PDB entry 7TJ4 | X-ray diffraction, 1.80 A resolution | chains A and B

== Chain A ==
Name: ActH
Organism: Staphylococcus aureus
Notes: EC 3.4.21.105
Reference sequence: A0A2X3YEX3 (A0A2X3YEX3_STAAU); residue numbers follow UniProt; this construct covers 365-479
Amino-acid sequence (122 residues; row label = number of the first residue in the row; note: 365 numbers in that range are skipped by the numbering (no residue carries them; nothing is unmodelled there); numbers below 1 keep their minus sign (Glu-7 is residue -7)):
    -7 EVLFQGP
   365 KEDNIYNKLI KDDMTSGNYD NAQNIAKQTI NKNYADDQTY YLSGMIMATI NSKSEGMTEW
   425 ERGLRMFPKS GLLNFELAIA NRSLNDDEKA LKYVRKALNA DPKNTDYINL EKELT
Differences from the reference sequence: expression tag (-7 to -1)
From the paper describing this entry:
  - mutagenesis - R446E: abolished catalytic activity with LytH (chain B)
  - mutagenesis - R446A: decreased catalytic activity with LytH (chain B)

== Chain B ==
Name: LytH
Organism: Staphylococcus aureus
Notes: EC 3.5.1.-
Reference sequence: O32421 (LYTH_STAAU); numbering as in UniProt (aligned over 117-291)
Amino-acid sequence (176 residues; each row starts with the number of its first residue; note: 117 numbers in that range are skipped by the numbering (no residue carries them; nothing is unmodelled there); numbers below 1 keep their minus sign (Met-1 is residue -1)):
    -1 M
   117 LQGKTIVLDP GHGGSDQGAS SNTKYKSLEK DYTLKTAKEL QRTLEKEGAT VKMTRTDDTY
   177 VSLENRDIKG DAYLSIHNDA LESSNANGMT VYWYHDNQRA LADTLDATIQ KKGLLSNRGS
   237 RQENYQVLAQ TKVPAVLLEL GYISNPTDET MIKDQLHRQI LEQAIVDGLK IYFSA
Differences from the reference sequence: initiating methionine (-1); conflict Ala245 (Arg in O32421)
Metal / ion sites: Zn2+ site 1: His128, Glu145, His193, Asp195; Zn2+ site 2: Asp212 (shared with 3 residues of chain D)
From the paper describing this entry:
  - Zn2+ coordination: His128, Glu145, His193, Asp195, Asp212
  - catalytic residues: Glu255 (by similarity / conservation)
  - mutagenesis - D264R: abolished catalytic activity with ActH (chain A)
  - mutagenesis - H128A (5-7 fold), E145A (5-7 fold): decreased binding to Zn2+
  - mutagenesis - D195A: unchanged binding to Zn2+
  - mutagenesis - H128A, E145A: decreased binding to ActH (chain A)
  - mutagenesis - D195A: unchanged binding to ActH (chain A)

== How chain A and chain B interact ==
Pairs across the interface - 51 pairs, chain A then chain B:
  Met378(A) - Leu272(B)  hydrophobic
  Met378(A) - Gln275(B)
  Thr379(A) - Gln271(B)
  Thr379(A) - Leu272(B)
  Thr379(A) - Gln275(B)
  Gly381(A) - Lys162(B)  hydrogen bond (backbone-side chain)
  Tyr383(A) - Gln275(B)  hydrogen bond
  Tyr405(A) - Asp270(B)
  Tyr405(A) - His273(B)
  Leu406(A) - Leu272(B)  hydrophobic
  Met409(A) - Leu272(B)
  Met409(A) - His273(B)
  Met409(A) - Ile276(B)  hydrophobic
  Ala412(A) - Lys228(B)
  Ala412(A) - Ile276(B)  hydrophobic
  Thr413(A) - Lys228(B)  hydrogen bond (backbone-side chain)
  Thr413(A) - Gln275(B)
  Thr413(A) - Ile276(B)
  Thr413(A) - Gln279(B)
  Ile414(A) - Lys228(B)
  Asn415(A) - Lys227(B)  hydrogen bond (backbone-side chain)
  Asn415(A) - Lys228(B)
  Ser416(A) - Lys227(B)
  Lys417(A) - Gln226(B)
  Lys417(A) - Lys227(B)  hydrogen bond (backbone-backbone)
  Lys417(A) - Lys228(B)
  Lys417(A) - Gly229(B)  hydrogen bond (side chain-backbone)
  Lys417(A) - Leu230(B)
  Glu440(A) - Leu230(B)
  Glu440(A) - His273(B)  salt bridge
  Ile443(A) - Leu230(B)
  Ile443(A) - Thr263(B)
  Ile443(A) - Met267(B)  hydrophobic
  Ala444(A) - Leu230(B)  hydrophobic
  Arg446(A) - Asn203(B)
  Arg446(A) - Ser232(B)  hydrogen bond (backbone-side chain)
  Arg446(A) - Asn261(B)  hydrogen bond
  Arg446(A) - Thr263(B)
  Arg446(A) - Asp264(B)  salt bridge
  Arg446(A) - Met267(B)
  Ser447(A) - Leu230(B)
  Ser447(A) - Leu231(B)
  Ser447(A) - Ser232(B)
  Thr469(A) - Lys140(B)  hydrogen bond
  Asp470(A) - Tyr141(B)  hydrogen bond
  Asp470(A) - Thr266(B)
  Asn473(A) - Pro262(B)
  Leu474(A) - Thr263(B)
  Glu477(A) - Asn201(B)
  Glu477(A) - Asn203(B)  hydrogen bond
  Glu477(A) - Asn261(B)  hydrogen bond
Other interface residues (no listed pair), chain A (25 interface residues in all): Trp424, Phe439
Other interface residues (no listed pair), chain B (27 interface residues in all): Thr139, Asn233
The authors on this interface:
  - specific contacts: Arg446(A)-Asp264(B) (salt bridge)

== In short ==
The interface between chain A and chain B involves 25 residues on one side and 27 on the other; the contacts
include 12 hydrogen bonds and 2 salt bridges. Polar contacts include Glu440(A)-His273(B), Arg446(A)-Asp264(B)
and Gly381(A)-Lys162(B). The paper describes a salt bridge between Arg446(A) and Asp264(B). The paper reports
the catalytic residue Glu255(B); H128A and E145A of chain B reduce binding to Zn2+; 6 substitutions were
tested in all.
Chain A is ActH and chain B is LytH, both from Staphylococcus aureus; the structure, Structure of the S.
aureus amidase LytH and activator ActH extracellular domains, was determined by X-ray diffraction.
